PDB entry 2Q4W | X-ray diffraction, 1.70 A resolution | chain A

[Chain A]
Molecule: Cytokinin dehydrogenase 7
Source organism: Arabidopsis thaliana
Notes: EC 1.5.99.12
UniProtKB: Q9FUJ1 (CKX7_ARATH); residues 2-524 here = UniProt positions 2-524
Chain sequence (524 residues; row label = number of the first residue in the row):
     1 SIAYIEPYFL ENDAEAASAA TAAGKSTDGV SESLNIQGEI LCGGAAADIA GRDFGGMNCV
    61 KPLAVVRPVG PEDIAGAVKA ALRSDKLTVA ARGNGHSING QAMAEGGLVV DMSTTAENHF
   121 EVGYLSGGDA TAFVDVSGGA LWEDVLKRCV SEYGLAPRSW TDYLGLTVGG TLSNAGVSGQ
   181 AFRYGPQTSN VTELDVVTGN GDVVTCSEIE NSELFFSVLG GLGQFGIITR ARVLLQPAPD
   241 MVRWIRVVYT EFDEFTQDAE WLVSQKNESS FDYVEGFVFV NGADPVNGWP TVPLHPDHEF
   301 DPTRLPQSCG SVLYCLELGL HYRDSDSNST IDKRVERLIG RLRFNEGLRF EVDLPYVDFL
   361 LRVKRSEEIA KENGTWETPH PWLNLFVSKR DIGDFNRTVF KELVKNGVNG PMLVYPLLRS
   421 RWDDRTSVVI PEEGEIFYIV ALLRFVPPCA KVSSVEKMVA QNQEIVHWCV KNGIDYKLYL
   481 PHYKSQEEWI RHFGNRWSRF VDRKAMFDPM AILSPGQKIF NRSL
Not modelled in the structure: 1-33
Construct notes: expression tag (1); modified residue (57, 103, 112, 241, 412, 458, 506, 510)
Modified positions: Mse57, Mse103, Mse112, Mse241, Mse412, Mse458, Mse506, Mse510 (selenomethionine; parent Met)
Ligand contacts: FAD (flavin-adenine dinucleotide): F54, A90, A91, R92, G93, N94, G95, H96, S97, I98, Q101, A102, Mse112, G138, T161, D162, Y163, L166, T167, G169, G170, T171, S173, N174, G176, V177, L222, G223, G226, I227, I228, W382, Y479, L480, S514, Q517
Curated features (UniProtKB/Swiss-Prot):
  - binding site (FAD): A91, G93, N94, G95, S97, Q101, D162, T167, S173, V177, I228, Y479, S514, Q517
  - modified residue: H96 (Pros-8alpha-FAD histidine)

[Overview]
Bound to chain A: flavin-adenine dinucleotide. UniProt lists 14 FAD-binding residues.
Chain A is Cytokinin dehydrogenase 7 (Arabidopsis thaliana); the structure, Ensemble refinement of the protein
crystal structure of cytokinin oxidase/dehydrogenase (CKX) from Arabidopsis thaliana At5g21482, was determined
by X-ray diffraction together with 2EXR from the same study.
